PDB entry 4GU0 | X-ray diffraction, 3.10 A resolution | chains C and E of the 3 polymer chains in the assembly

[Chain C]
Molecule: Lysine-specific histone demethylase 1B
From: Homo sapiens
Notes: EC 1.-.-.-
UniProtKB: Q8NB78 (KDM1B_HUMAN); residue numbers follow UniProt; this construct covers 51-822
Chain sequence (776 residues; each row starts with the number of its first residue):
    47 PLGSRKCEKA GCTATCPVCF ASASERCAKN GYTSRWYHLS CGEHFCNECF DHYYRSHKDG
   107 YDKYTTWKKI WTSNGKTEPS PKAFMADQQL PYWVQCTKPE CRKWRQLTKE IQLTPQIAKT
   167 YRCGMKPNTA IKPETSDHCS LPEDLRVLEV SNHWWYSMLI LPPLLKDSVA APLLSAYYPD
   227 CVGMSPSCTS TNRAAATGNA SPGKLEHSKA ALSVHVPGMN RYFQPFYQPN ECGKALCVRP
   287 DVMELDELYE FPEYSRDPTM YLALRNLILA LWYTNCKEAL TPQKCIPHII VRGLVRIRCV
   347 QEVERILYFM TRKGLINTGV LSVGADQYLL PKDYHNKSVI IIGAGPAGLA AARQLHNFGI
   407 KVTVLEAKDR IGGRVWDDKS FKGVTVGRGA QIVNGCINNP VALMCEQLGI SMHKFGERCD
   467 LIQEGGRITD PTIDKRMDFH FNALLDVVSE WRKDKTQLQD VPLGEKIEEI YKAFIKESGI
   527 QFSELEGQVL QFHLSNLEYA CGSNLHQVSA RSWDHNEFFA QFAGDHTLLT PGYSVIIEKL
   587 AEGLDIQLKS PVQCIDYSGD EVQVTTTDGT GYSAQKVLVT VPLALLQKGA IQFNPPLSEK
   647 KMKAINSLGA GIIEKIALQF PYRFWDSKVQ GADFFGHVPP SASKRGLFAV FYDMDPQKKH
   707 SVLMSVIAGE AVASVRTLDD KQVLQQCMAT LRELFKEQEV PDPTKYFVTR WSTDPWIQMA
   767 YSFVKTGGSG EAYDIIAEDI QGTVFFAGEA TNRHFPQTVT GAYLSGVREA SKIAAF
Not modelled in the structure: 47, 172-182, 236-263
Differences from the reference sequence: expression tag (47-50)
Curated features (UniProtKB/Swiss-Prot):
  - zinc finger: D133 to V193 (CW-type)
  - region: Y273 to D292 (GLYR1-binding), I438 to L467 (Histone H3-binding), F487 to R498 (Histone H3-binding), F538 to H572 (Histone H3-binding), F564 to A566 (GLYR1-binding), N798 to R814 (GLYR1-binding)
  - binding site (Zn(2+)): C53, C58, C65, C73, H84, H90, C92, C95, C142, C147, C169, C185
  - binding site (FAD): K383 to V439, V598, E795, Q803 to V805
  - modified residue: S247 (Phosphoserine)
Bound ions: Zn2+ site 1: C53, C58, H84, H90; Zn2+ site 2: C65, C73, C92, C95; Zn2+ site 3: C142, C147, C169, C185
Residues lining bound ligands: FAD (flavin-adenine dinucleotide): I388, G389, A390, G391, P392, A393, G394, L411, E412, A413, K414, G418, G419, R420, V421, R434, G435, A436, Q437, I438, N440, Y579, S596, P597, V598, T626, V627, P628, L631, I637, I659, K661, W757, W762, M765, A766, Y767, G794, E795, Q803, T804, V805, A808
Reported in the primary citation:
  - catalytic residues: K661 (citing earlier work)
  - mutagenesis - E563A: abolished catalytic activity on H3K4me2

[Chain E]
Molecule: Histone H3.3
UniProtKB: P84243 (H33_HUMAN); residues 1-26 here correspond to UniProt positions 2-27 (UniProt number = residue number + 1)
Chain sequence (26 residues; row label = number of the first residue in the row):
     1 ARTMQTARKS TGGKAPRKQL ATKAAR
Differences from the reference sequence: engineered mutation M4 (Lys5 in P84243)
Curated features (UniProtKB/Swiss-Prot):
  - modified residue: R2 (Asymmetric dimethylarginine), T3 (Phosphothreonine), Q5 (5-glutamyl dopamine), T6 (Phosphothreonine), R8 (Citrulline), K9 (N6,N6,N6-trimethyllysine), S10 (ADP-ribosylserine), T11 (Phosphothreonine), K14 (N6-(2-hydroxyisobutyryl)lysine), R17 (Asymmetric dimethylarginine), K18 (N6-(2-hydroxyisobutyryl)lysine), K23 (N6-(2-hydroxyisobutyryl)lysine), R26 (Citrulline)
  - lipidation: K18 (N6-decanoyllysine)
Reported in the primary citation:
  - mutagenesis - Q19A/L20A/T22A, Q19A/L20A: decreased catalytic activity with Lysine-specific histone demethylase 1B (chain C)

[Chain C / chain E interface]
Residue-residue contacts - 7 pairs, chain C then chain E:
  C278(C) with R17(E); Q19(E)
  G279(C) with R17(E), hydrogen bond (backbone-backbone); K18(E)
  D484(C) with K23(E), salt bridge
  E563(C) with K18(E)
  F565(C) with K18(E)
Also at the interface, not in a pair above, chain C (8 interface residues in all): N276, E277, F564
Also at the interface, not in a pair above, chain E (5 interface residues in all): P16

[Overview]
The interface between chain C and chain E involves 8 residues on one side and 5 on the other; the contacts
include 1 hydrogen bond and 1 salt bridge. Polar contacts include D484(C)-K23(E) and G279(C)-R17(E). The paper
reports the catalytic residue K661(C); Q19A/L20A/T22A and Q19A/L20A of chain E reduce catalytic activity with
Lysine-specific histone demethylase 1B (chain C).
Chain C is Lysine-specific histone demethylase 1B (Homo sapiens) and chain E is Histone H3.3; the structure,
Crystal structure of LSD2 with H3, was determined by X-ray diffraction, deposited together with 4HSU.
